PDB entry 7SWX | electron microscopy, 3.13 A resolution | chains H and L of the 5 polymer chains in the assembly

== Chain H ==
Molecule: SARS2-57 Fv heavy chain
From: Mus musculus
Amino-acid sequence (117 residues; numbered 1 to 117; the number before each row is that of its first residue):
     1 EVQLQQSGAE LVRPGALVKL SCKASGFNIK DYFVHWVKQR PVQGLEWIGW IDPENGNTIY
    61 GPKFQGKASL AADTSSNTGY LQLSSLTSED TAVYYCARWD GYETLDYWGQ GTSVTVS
Cystine bridges: Cys22-Cys96

== Chain L ==
Molecule: SARS2-57 Fv light chain
From: Mus musculus
Amino-acid sequence (112 residues; each row starts with the number of its first residue):
     1 DIVMSQSPSS LAVSVGEKVT MSCQSSQSLL YSNNEKNYLA WYQQKPGHSP KLLLYWASTR
    61 ESGVPDRFTG SGSGTAFTLT ISSVKAEDLA VYYCQQYYNY PYTFGGGTKL EI
Cystine bridges: Cys23-Cys94

== Chain H / chain L interface ==
Contacting residue pairs (20; chain H residue first):
  His35(H) with Tyr102(L)
  Leu45(H) with Phe104(L), hydrophobic
  Glu46(H) with Phe104(L)
  Trp47(H) with Tyr100(L), hydrophobic; Pro101(L), hydrophobic; Tyr102(L); Phe104(L), hydrophobic
  Trp50(H) with Tyr100(L)
  Lys63(H) with Pro101(L)
  Tyr95(H) with Ser49(L)
  Glu103(H) with Tyr55(L)
  Thr104(H) with Tyr97(L), hydrogen bond
  Leu105(H) with Tyr42(L); Leu52(L); Tyr97(L)
  Asp106(H) with Leu52(L)
  Trp108(H) with Tyr42(L); Ser49(L); Pro50(L)
  Gly109(H) with Ser49(L), hydrogen bond (backbone-side chain)
Interface residues without a listed pair, chain H (15 interface residues in all): Trp99, Gln110
Interface residues without a listed pair, chain L (11 interface residues in all): Ala40

== Summary ==
15 residues of chain H face 11 of chain L across their interface; the contacts include 2 hydrogen bonds. Polar
pairs include Thr104(H)-Tyr97(L) and Gly109(H)-Ser49(L).
Here chain H is SARS2-57 Fv heavy chain and chain L is SARS2-57 Fv light chain, both from Mus musculus. Entry
7SWX (SARS-CoV-2 Spike in complex with neutralizing Fab SARS2-57 (three down conformation)) was determined by
electron microscopy together with 7SWW from the same study.
